Entry 6EC8 (X-ray diffraction, 2.15 A resolution); this record covers chain A.

[Chain A]
Name: Lantibiotic dehydratase domain protein
From: Thermobispora bispora (strain ATCC 19993 / DSM 43833 / CBS 139.67 / JCM 10125 / NBRC 14880 / R51)
Reference sequence: D6Y502 (D6Y502_THEBD); residue numbers follow UniProt; this construct covers 1-858
Chain sequence (861 residues; row label = number of the first residue in the row; numbers below 1 keep their minus sign (Ser-2 is residue -2)):
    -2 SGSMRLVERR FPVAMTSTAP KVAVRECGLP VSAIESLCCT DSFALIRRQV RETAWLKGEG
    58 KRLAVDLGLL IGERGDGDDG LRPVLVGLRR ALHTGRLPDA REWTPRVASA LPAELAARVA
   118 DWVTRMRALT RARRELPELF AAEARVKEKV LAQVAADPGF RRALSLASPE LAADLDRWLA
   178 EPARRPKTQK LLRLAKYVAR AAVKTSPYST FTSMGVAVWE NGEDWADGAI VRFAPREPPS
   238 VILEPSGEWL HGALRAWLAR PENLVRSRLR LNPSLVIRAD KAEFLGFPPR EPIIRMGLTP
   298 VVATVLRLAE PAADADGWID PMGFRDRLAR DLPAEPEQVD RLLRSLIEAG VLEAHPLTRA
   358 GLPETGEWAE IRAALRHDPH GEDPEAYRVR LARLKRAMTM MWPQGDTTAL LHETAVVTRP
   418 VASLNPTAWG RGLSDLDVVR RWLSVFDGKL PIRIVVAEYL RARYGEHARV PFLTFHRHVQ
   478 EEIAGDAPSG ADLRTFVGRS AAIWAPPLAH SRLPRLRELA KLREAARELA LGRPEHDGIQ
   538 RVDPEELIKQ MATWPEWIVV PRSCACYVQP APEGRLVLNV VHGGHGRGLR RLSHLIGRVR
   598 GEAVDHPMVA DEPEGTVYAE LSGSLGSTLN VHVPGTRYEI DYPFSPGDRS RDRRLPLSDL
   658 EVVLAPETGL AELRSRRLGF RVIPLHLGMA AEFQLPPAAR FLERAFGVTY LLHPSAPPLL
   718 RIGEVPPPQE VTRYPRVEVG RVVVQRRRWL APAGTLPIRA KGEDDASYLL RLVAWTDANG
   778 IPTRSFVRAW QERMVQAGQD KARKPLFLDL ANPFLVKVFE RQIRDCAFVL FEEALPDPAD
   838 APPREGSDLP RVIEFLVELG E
Unresolved in the structure: -2 to 16, 73-79, 709-724, 786-800, 858
Construct notes: expression tag (-2 to 0)
Small-molecule neighbours: J4G (3'-deoxy-3'-[(L-alpha-glutamyl)amino]adenosine 5'-(dihydrogen phosphate)): Arg22, Arg197, Val200, Lys201, Thr202, Ser203, Pro204, Tyr564, Gln566, Asn576, Val577, Arg743, Phe783, Arg785, Lys801, Pro802, Glu829, Glu830, Ala831, Leu832, Pro833, Glu851
From the paper describing this entry:
  - binding site for J4G: Arg22, Arg197, Lys201, Thr202, Ser203, Arg743, Phe783, Glu829, Glu830, Glu851
  - mutagenesis - R22A, R197A, K201A: abolished catalytic activity
  - mutagenesis - T202A, S203A, Y564A, E851A: decreased catalytic activity
  - mutagenesis - Q566A, N576A, R743A: unchanged catalytic activity

[Summary]
Chain A binds compound J4G. The paper reports a binding site for J4G at Arg22, Arg197 and Lys201 among others;
T202A, S203A and Y564A, among others, reduce catalytic activity; 10 substitutions were tested in all.
Chain A is Lantibiotic dehydratase domain protein (Thermobispora bispora (strain ATCC 19993 / DSM 43833 / CBS
139.67 / JCM 10125 / NBRC 14880 / R51)); the structure, Glutamylation domain, TbtB, from thiomuracin
biosynthesis bound to 5'-phosphodesmethylglutamycin, was determined by X-ray diffraction, deposited together
with 6EC7 and 6M7Y.
